6WY7 - chains A and B; structure by X-ray diffraction, 2.09 A resolution.

# Chain A
Protein: Myeloperoxidase light chain
Organism: Homo sapiens
Notes: EC 1.11.2.2
Reference sequence: P05164 (PERM_HUMAN); residues 1-105 here correspond to UniProt positions 167-271 (UniProt number = residue number + 166)
Amino-acid sequence (105 residues; each row starts with the number of its first residue):
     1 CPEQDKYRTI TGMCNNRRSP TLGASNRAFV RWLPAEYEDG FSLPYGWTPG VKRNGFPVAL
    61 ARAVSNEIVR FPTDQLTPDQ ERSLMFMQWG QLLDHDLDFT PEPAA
Not modelled in the structure: 104-105
Curated features (UniProtKB/Swiss-Prot):
  - active site: His95 (Proton acceptor)
  - binding site (heme b): Asp94
  - binding site (Ca(2+)): Asp96
Ion coordination: Ca2+: Asp96 (shared with Thr168(B), Phe170(B), Asp172(B), Ser174(B) of chain B)
Ligand contacts:
  - heme c (HEC): Met87, Gly90, Gln91, Asp94, Asp98, Phe99, Thr100, Glu102
  - UFD (7-{(1R)-1-phenyl-3-[(4-phenylbicyclo[2.2.2]octan-1-yl)amino]propyl}-3H-[1,2,3]triazolo[4,5-b]pyridin-5-amine): Gln91, His95, Phe99, Thr100

# Chain B
Protein: Myeloperoxidase heavy chain
Organism: Homo sapiens
Notes: EC 1.11.2.2
Reference sequence: P05164 (PERM_HUMAN); residues 113-579 here correspond to UniProt positions 279-745 (UniProt number = residue number + 166)
Amino-acid sequence (467 residues; each row starts with the number of its first residue):
   113 VNCETSCVQQ PPCFPLKIPP NDPRIKNQAD CIPFFRSCPA CPGSNITIRN QINALTSFVD
   173 ASMVYGSEEP LARNLRNMSN QLGLLAVNQR FQDNGRALLP FDNLHDDPCL LTNRSARIPC
   233 FLAGDTRSSE MPELTSMHTL LLREHNRLAT ELKSLNPRWD GERLYQEARK IVGAMVQIIT
   293 YRDYLPLVLG PTAMRKYLPT YRSYNDSVDP RIANVFTNAF RYGHTLIQPF MFRLDNRYQP
   353 MEPNPRVPLS RVFFASWRVV LEGGIDPILR GLMATPAKLN RQNQIAVDEI RERLFEQVMR
   413 IGLDLPALNM QRSRDHGLPG YNAWRRFCGL PQPETVGQLG TVLRNLKLAR KLMEQYGTPN
   473 NIDIWMGGVS EPLKRKGRVG PLLACIIGTQ FRKLRDGDRF WWENEGVFSM QQRQALAQIS
   533 LPRIICDNTG ITTVSKNNIF MSNSYPRDFV NCSTLPALNL ASWREAS
Not modelled in the structure: 578-579
Modified positions: Cys150 (S-hydroxycysteine; CSO)
Curated features (UniProtKB/Swiss-Prot):
  - binding site (Ca(2+)): Thr168, Phe170, Asp172, Ser174
  - binding site (heme b): Glu242, Met243, His336
  - site: Arg239 (Transition state stabilizer)
  - modified residue: Cys150 (Cysteine sulfenic acid (-SOH))
  - glycosylation (N-linked (GlcNAc...) asparagine): Asn157, Asn189, Asn225, Asn317, Asn563
Cystine bridges: Cys115-Cys125, Cys119-Cys143, Cys221-Cys232, Cys440-Cys497, Cys538-Cys564
Covalently attached groups: N-acetylglucosamine (NAG) linked to Asn189, Asn225; glycan linked to Asn317
Ion coordination: Ca2+: Thr168, Phe170, Asp172, Ser174 (shared with Asp96(A) of chain A); heme c Fe near His336 (its only coordinating residue here)
Ligand contacts:
  - heme c (HEC): Arg239, Glu242, Met243, Tyr296, Thr329, Phe332, Arg333, Tyr334, Gly335, His336, Ile339, Phe365, Leu406, Phe407, Leu417, Leu420, Arg424
  - UFD (7-{(1R)-1-phenyl-3-[(4-phenylbicyclo[2.2.2]octan-1-yl)amino]propyl}-3H-[1,2,3]triazolo[4,5-b]pyridin-5-amine): Glu116, Asp218, Asp219, Pro220, Leu223, Thr238, Arg239, Glu242, Phe366, Phe407, Val410, Met411

# Chain A / chain B interface
Residue-residue contacts (299; chain A residue first):
  Asp5(A) with Arg511(B), salt bridge; Phe512(B)
  Lys6(A) with Arg275(B); Lys282(B); Phe512(B)
  Tyr7(A) with Arg275(B), hydrogen bond; Gln278(B); Glu279(B), hydrogen bond; Phe512(B)
  Arg8(A) with Phe170(B); Val171(B); Asp172(B); Arg281(B), hydrogen bond (backbone-side chain); Gln289(B); Asp510(B), salt bridge; Phe512(B), hydrogen bond (side chain-backbone)
  Thr9(A) with Arg281(B), hydrogen bond (backbone-side chain)
  Ile10(A) with Thr168(B); Gly178(B); Ser179(B); Glu180(B); Glu181(B); Ala184(B), hydrophobic; Tyr277(B); Arg281(B)
  Thr11(A) with Thr168(B); Ser179(B)
  Gly12(A) with Thr168(B); Phe170(B)
  Cys14(A) with Arg511(B), hydrogen bond (backbone-side chain)
  Asn15(A) with Phe170(B); Tyr316(B); Gly509(B); Asp510(B), hydrogen bond; Arg511(B), hydrogen bond (backbone-side chain); Phe512(B)
  Asn16(A) with Tyr316(B); Asp318(B), hydrogen bond (side chain-backbone)
  Arg17(A) with Arg511(B)
  Arg18(A) with Asp318(B), salt bridge; Ser319(B), hydrogen bond
  Leu22(A) with Phe170(B); Pro322(B); Arg323(B)
  Gly23(A) with Thr168(B); Ser169(B), hydrogen bond (backbone-backbone); Phe170(B); Arg323(B)
  Ser25(A) with Asn165(B); Ala166(B); Leu167(B); Ser179(B), hydrogen bond (side chain-backbone)
  Asn26(A) with Asn165(B), hydrogen bond (backbone-backbone); Ala166(B); Glu180(B), hydrogen bond
  Arg27(A) with Ile164(B); Asn165(B), hydrogen bond (backbone-backbone)
  Ala28(A) with Ala152(B), hydrophobic; Asn162(B); Gln163(B)
  Phe29(A) with Asn162(B), hydrogen bond (backbone-side chain); Gln163(B), hydrogen bond (backbone-backbone); Ile164(B); Asn165(B); Ile324(B); Asn326(B); Thr329(B)
  Val30(A) with Asp321(B); Arg323(B); Ile324(B), hydrogen bond (backbone-backbone); Ala325(B); Asn326(B), hydrogen bond (backbone-backbone)
  Arg31(A) with Arg161(B), hydrogen bond (side chain-backbone); Asn162(B); Gln163(B), hydrogen bond; Asn326(B); His428(B), hydrogen bond (side chain-backbone); Leu430(B)
  Trp32(A) with Ala325(B); Val327(B), hydrophobic; Phe439(B), hydrophobic; Ile498(B); Thr501(B); Gln502(B); Lys505(B)
  Leu33(A) with Pro431(B), hydrophobic; Ala435(B); Trp436(B), hydrophobic
  Pro34(A) with Pro431(B)
  Ala35(A) with Ile160(B), hydrophobic; Gly429(B)
  Glu36(A) with Gly429(B), hydrogen bond (backbone-backbone); Pro431(B)
  Tyr37(A) with Arg148(B); Arg161(B), hydrogen bond (side chain-backbone); Gln163(B), hydrogen bond; Asp427(B), hydrogen bond (side chain-backbone); His428(B); Gly429(B)
  Phe41(A) with Thr159(B); Ile160(B); Arg161(B), hydrogen bond (backbone-backbone)
  Ser42(A) with Arg148(B), hydrogen bond (backbone-side chain); Arg161(B)
  Pro44(A) with Phe126(B), hydrophobic; Arg148(B); Arg426(B); Asp427(B)
  Tyr45(A) with Phe126(B); Arg426(B)
  Trp47(A) with Gln121(B), hydrogen bond (backbone-side chain); Cys125(B); Phe126(B), hydrophobic
  Arg53(A) with Leu430(B), hydrogen bond (side chain-backbone); Pro431(B); Gly432(B); Asn473(B), hydrogen bond (backbone-side chain)
  Asn54(A) with Asn472(B); Asn473(B)
  Phe56(A) with Tyr468(B); Gly469(B); Thr470(B); Asn473(B)
  Val58(A) with Arg426(B)
  Ala59(A) with Arg426(B), hydrogen bond (backbone-side chain); Gln467(B)
  Leu60(A) with Lys129(B); Ile130(B); Pro131(B)
  Ala61(A) with Ala419(B); Met422(B); Arg426(B)
  Arg62(A) with Lys129(B); Pro131(B); Asp134(B), salt bridge; Arg136(B); Ile144(B); Arg403(B), hydrogen bond (side chain-backbone); Glu404(B), salt bridge; Asp416(B), salt bridge; Ala419(B)
  Ala63(A) with Pro131(B), hydrophobic; Gln467(B)
  Val64(A) with Met422(B), hydrophobic; Gln467(B); Tyr468(B); Met478(B), hydrophobic
  Ser65(A) with Arg403(B), hydrogen bond; Asp416(B), hydrogen bond; Met422(B)
  Asn66(A) with Pro131(B); Asp134(B), hydrogen bond; Pro135(B); Arg403(B), hydrogen bond
  Glu67(A) with Lys463(B); Gln467(B)
  Ile68(A) with Ile397(B); Leu460(B), hydrophobic; Lys463(B); Met478(B), hydrophobic
  Val69(A) with Ala398(B), hydrophobic; Arg403(B); Pro418(B), hydrophobic; Met478(B), hydrophobic
  Arg70(A) with Pro135(B); Arg403(B)
  Phe71(A) with Lys390(B); Asn395(B); Gln396(B); Ile397(B); Ala398(B); Val399(B)
  Thr73(A) with Pro341(B)
  Gln75(A) with Gln396(B), hydrogen bond (backbone-side chain)
  Leu76(A) with Gln340(B); Pro341(B); Lys390(B); Gln396(B); Val399(B), hydrophobic
  Thr77(A) with Lys390(B); Leu391(B), hydrogen bond (backbone-backbone); Arg393(B), hydrogen bond; Gln396(B), hydrogen bond
  Pro78(A) with Pro388(B), hydrophobic; Ala389(B)
  Asp79(A) with Pro388(B); Ala389(B), hydrogen bond (backbone-backbone); Leu391(B); Arg490(B), salt bridge; Asn555(B), hydrogen bond (backbone-side chain)
  Gln80(A) with Asn555(B)
  Glu81(A) with Arg490(B); Phe552(B); Met553(B)
  Arg82(A) with Leu299(B), hydrogen bond (side chain-backbone); Pro388(B); Ala389(B), hydrogen bond (backbone-backbone); Lys488(B), hydrogen bond (side chain-backbone); Arg490(B); Phe552(B); Met553(B); Asn555(B), hydrogen bond (backbone-side chain)
  Ser83(A) with Leu384(B); Met385(B); Thr387(B); Ala389(B); Ile551(B), hydrogen bond (side chain-backbone); Phe552(B), hydrogen bond (backbone-backbone); Ser554(B); Asn555(B)
  Leu84(A) with Leu338(B); Gln340(B); Phe344(B), hydrophobic; Leu384(B), hydrogen bond (backbone-backbone); Thr387(B), hydrogen bond (backbone-backbone); Pro388(B); Ala389(B)
  Met85(A) with Met249(B), hydrophobic; Leu384(B), hydrogen bond (backbone-backbone); Leu533(B), hydrophobic; Ile551(B), hydrophobic; Phe552(B)
  Phe86(A) with Tyr296(B); Leu299(B); Val300(B), hydrophobic; Tyr334(B); Leu338(B), hydrophobic; Arg490(B); Phe552(B), hydrophobic
  Met87(A) with Leu338(B), hydrophobic; Ile339(B), hydrophobic
  Gln88(A) with Met243(B); Glu245(B); Leu246(B); Met249(B)
  Trp89(A) with Met249(B), hydrophobic; Val288(B); Ile291(B), hydrophobic; Thr292(B), hydrogen bond; Tyr296(B); Leu533(B), hydrophobic; Phe552(B), hydrophobic
  Gly90(A) with Tyr296(B); Phe332(B)
  Gln91(A) with Glu242(B), hydrogen bond; Met243(B); Leu246(B)
  Leu92(A) with Met175(B); Met249(B), hydrophobic; Leu253(B), hydrophobic
  Leu93(A) with Thr292(B); Tyr296(B), hydrophobic; Phe503(B), hydrophobic
  Asp94(A) with Arg239(B), salt bridge; Phe332(B)
  His95(A) with Leu167(B); Met175(B); Asp237(B), salt bridge; Arg239(B); Leu246(B)
  Asp96(A) with Thr168(B); Phe170(B); Val171(B); Asp172(B), hydrogen bond (side chain-backbone); Ala173(B), hydrogen bond (side chain-backbone); Ser174(B), hydrogen bond; Met175(B); Val288(B)
  Leu97(A) with Asn165(B), hydrogen bond (backbone-side chain); Thr168(B); Ser169(B); Val171(B), hydrophobic; Ile324(B); Phe328(B), hydrophobic; Phe503(B), hydrophobic; Leu506(B), hydrophobic
  Asp98(A) with Asn165(B); Leu167(B); Arg239(B), hydrogen bond (backbone-side chain); Phe328(B); Thr329(B)
  Phe99(A) with Ile164(B); Asn165(B), hydrogen bond (backbone-side chain); Ala166(B), hydrogen bond (backbone-backbone); Leu167(B), hydrophobic; Arg239(B)
  Thr100(A) with Ser149(B); Ile164(B); His428(B)
  Pro101(A) with Ser149(B); Cys150(B), hydrogen bond (backbone-backbone); Ile164(B)
  Glu102(A) with Phe147(B); Cys150(B); Arg424(B), salt bridge
  Pro103(A) with Pro124(B), hydrophobic; Phe147(B); Arg148(B); Cys150(B)
Interface residues without a listed pair, chain A (84 interface residues in all): Ala24, Gly40, Leu43, Gly46
Interface residues without a listed pair, chain B (155 interface residues in all): Gln122, Pro123, Leu128, Ile137, Ser156, Asn157, Tyr177, Thr238, His250, Gly335, Leu381, Asp400, Gln423, Leu464, Asp475, Trp477, Gly489, Trp513, Ile537, Arg559

# Summary
84 residues of chain A face 155 of chain B across their interface, with 62 hydrogen bonds and 10 salt bridges.
Polar contacts include Asp5(A)-Arg511(B), Arg8(A)-Asp510(B) and Arg18(A)-Asp318(B). Heme c and compound UFD
are bound between chain A and chain B.
Here chain A is Myeloperoxidase light chain and chain B is Myeloperoxidase heavy chain, both from Homo
sapiens. Entry 6WY7 (CRYSTAL STRUCTURE OF MYELOPEROXIDASE SUBFORM C (MPO) COMPLEX WITH Compound-41 A.K.A
7-[1-phenyl-3-({4-phenylbicyclo[2.2.2]octan-1-yl}amino)propyl]-3H-[1,2,3]triazolo[4,5-b]pyridin-5-amine) was
determined by X-ray diffraction (same publication as 6WXZ, 6WY0, 6WY5 and 6WYD).
